PDB entry 1IZE | X-ray diffraction, 1.90 A resolution | chains A and B

[Chain A]
Name: aspartic proteinase
Organism: Aspergillus oryzae
Reference sequence: Q9URD0 (Q9URD0_ASPOR); residues 1-323 here correspond to UniProt positions 68-390 (UniProt number = residue number + 67)
Amino-acid sequence (323 residues; each row starts with the number of its first residue):
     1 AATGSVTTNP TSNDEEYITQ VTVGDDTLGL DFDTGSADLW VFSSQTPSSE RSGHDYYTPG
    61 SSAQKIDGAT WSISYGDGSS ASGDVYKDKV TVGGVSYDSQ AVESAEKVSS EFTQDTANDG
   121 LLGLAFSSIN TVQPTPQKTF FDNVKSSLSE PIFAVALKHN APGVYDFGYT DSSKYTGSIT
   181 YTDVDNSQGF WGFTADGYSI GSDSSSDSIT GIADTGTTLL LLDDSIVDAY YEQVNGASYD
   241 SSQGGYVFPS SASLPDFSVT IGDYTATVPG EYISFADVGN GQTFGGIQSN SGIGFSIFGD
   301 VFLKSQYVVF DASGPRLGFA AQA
Covalently attached groups: alpha-D-mannopyranose (MAN) linked to T3

[Chain B]
Name: Pepstatin
Amino-acid sequence (6 residues; each row starts with the number of its first residue):
  2001 XVVXAX
Modified / non-standard residues: IVA (isovaleric acid) at position 2001; STA (statine) at position 2004; STA (statine) at position 2006

[How chain A and chain B interact]
Pairs across the interface (36; chain A residue first):
  E15(A) - IVA_2001(B)
  D31(A) - STA_2004(B)
  D33(A) - STA_2004(B)
  G35(A) - STA_2004(B)
  G35(A) - A2005(B)  hydrogen bond (backbone-backbone)
  S36(A) - A2005(B)
  I73(A) - A2005(B)  hydrophobic
  S74(A) - A2005(B)
  S74(A) - STA_2006(B)
  Y75(A) - V2003(B)
  Y75(A) - STA_2004(B)
  Y75(A) - A2005(B)
  Y75(A) - STA_2006(B)
  G76(A) - V2003(B)  hydrogen bond (backbone-backbone)
  G76(A) - STA_2004(B)  hydrogen bond (backbone-backbone)
  G76(A) - STA_2006(B)
  D77(A) - V2002(B)
  D77(A) - V2003(B)  hydrogen bond (side chain-backbone)
  D77(A) - STA_2004(B)
  S79(A) - STA_2004(B)
  E111(A) - V2002(B)
  E111(A) - STA_2004(B)
  L121(A) - STA_2004(B)
  F190(A) - A2005(B)
  F190(A) - STA_2006(B)
  D214(A) - STA_2004(B)
  G216(A) - V2002(B)
  G216(A) - STA_2004(B)  hydrogen bond (backbone-backbone)
  T217(A) - V2002(B)
  T217(A) - V2003(B)
  T217(A) - STA_2004(B)
  T218(A) - IVA_2001(B)
  T218(A) - V2002(B)  hydrogen bond (side chain-backbone)
  F275(A) - IVA_2001(B)
  F295(A) - STA_2006(B)
  I297(A) - V2003(B)  hydrophobic
Other interface residues (no listed pair), chain A (25 interface residues in all): E16, F112, L221, I293

[In short]
25 residues of chain A face 6 of chain B across their interface, with 6 hydrogen bonds. Polar contacts include
D77(A)-V2003(B), T218(A)-V2002(B) and G35(A)-A2005(B). Alpha-D-mannopyranose is covalently linked to T3(A).
Here chain A is aspartic proteinase (Aspergillus oryzae) and chain B is Pepstatin. Entry 1IZE (Crystal
structure of Aspergillus oryzae Aspartic proteinase complexed with pepstatin) was determined by X-ray
diffraction (same publication as 1IZD).
